Entry 7U32 (electron microscopy, 3.46 A resolution); this record covers chains J and L of the 20 polymer chains in the assembly.

[Chain J (and L)]
Name: Integrase
Source organism: Visna/maedi virus EV1 KV1772
Notes: EC 2.7.7.-, 3.1.-.-; chain L of this document is another copy of the same molecule, construct and numbering; everything in this record applies to it too
UniProtKB: P35956 (POL_VILVK); residues 1-281 here correspond to UniProt positions 1226-1506 (UniProt number = residue number + 1225)
Amino-acid sequence (281 residues; each row starts with the number of its first residue):
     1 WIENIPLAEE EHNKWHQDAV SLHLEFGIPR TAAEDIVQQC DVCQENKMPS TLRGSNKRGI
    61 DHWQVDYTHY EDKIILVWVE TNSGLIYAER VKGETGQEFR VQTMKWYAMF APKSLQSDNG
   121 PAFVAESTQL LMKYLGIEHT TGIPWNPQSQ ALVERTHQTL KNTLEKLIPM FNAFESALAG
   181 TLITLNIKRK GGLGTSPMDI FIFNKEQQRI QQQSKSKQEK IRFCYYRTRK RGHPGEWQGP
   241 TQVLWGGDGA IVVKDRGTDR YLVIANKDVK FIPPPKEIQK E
Unresolved in the structure: 1, 47-57, 217-281 (chain L: 1-59, 277-281)
Ion coordination: Zn2+: His-12, His-16, Cys-40, Cys-43
UniProt features mapped onto this chain:
  - zinc finger: Glu-3 to Gln-44 (Integrase-type)
  - DNA-binding region: Arg-222 to Pro-274 (Integrase-type)
  - binding site (Zn(2+)): His-12, His-16, Cys-40, Cys-43
  - binding site (Mg(2+)): Asp-66, Asp-118, Glu-154
From the paper describing this entry:
  - catalytic residues: Asp-66, Asp-118, Glu-154
  - binding site for DNA ev272: Arg-231
  - mutagenesis - E154Q, Y225A, W245E, W245L, V252A, V252D, I272E: abolished catalytic activity
  - mutagenesis - F223A, R231E, Y261A, Y261E, V263E: decreased catalytic activity
  - conformationally variable residues (order/disorder transition): Trp-1 to Asp-35
  - specificity-determining residues: Trp-145, Arg-231 (proposed by the authors, not directly observed)

[Chain J / chain L interface]
Residue-residue contacts - 4 pairs, chain J then chain L:
  Lys-14(J) with Tyr-134(L), hydrogen bond (backbone-side chain)
  Trp-15(J) with Tyr-134(L); Leu-135(L), hydrophobic
  Gln-213(J) with Lys-276(L)
Also at the interface, not in a pair above, chain J (5 interface residues in all): Leu-193, Arg-209
Also at the interface, not in a pair above, chain L (5 interface residues in all): Arg-209, Pro-273

[Summary]
The chain J/chain L interface involves 5 residues from each chain, with 1 hydrogen bond. The hydrogen-bonded
pair is Lys-14(J)/Tyr-134(L). From the paper: catalytic residues Asp-66(J), Asp-118(J) and Glu-154(J); E154Q,
Y225A and W245E of chain J, among others, abolish catalytic activity; 12 substitutions were tested in all.
Chain J and chain L are both Integrase (Visna/maedi virus EV1 KV1772); the structure, MVV cleaved synaptic
complex (CSC) intasome at 3.4 A resolution, was determined by electron microscopy together with 7Z1Z from the
same study.
